PDB entry 8HMZ | electron microscopy, 2.90 A resolution | chains B and D of the 7 polymer chains in the assembly

# Chain B
Name: tRNA-splicing endonuclease subunit Sen34
Source organism: Homo sapiens
Notes: EC 4.6.1.16
UniProt: Q9BSV6 (SEN34_HUMAN); residue numbers follow UniProt; this construct covers 1-310
Sequence (330 residues; row label = number of the first residue in the row; numbers below 1 keep their minus sign (Met-19 is residue -19)):
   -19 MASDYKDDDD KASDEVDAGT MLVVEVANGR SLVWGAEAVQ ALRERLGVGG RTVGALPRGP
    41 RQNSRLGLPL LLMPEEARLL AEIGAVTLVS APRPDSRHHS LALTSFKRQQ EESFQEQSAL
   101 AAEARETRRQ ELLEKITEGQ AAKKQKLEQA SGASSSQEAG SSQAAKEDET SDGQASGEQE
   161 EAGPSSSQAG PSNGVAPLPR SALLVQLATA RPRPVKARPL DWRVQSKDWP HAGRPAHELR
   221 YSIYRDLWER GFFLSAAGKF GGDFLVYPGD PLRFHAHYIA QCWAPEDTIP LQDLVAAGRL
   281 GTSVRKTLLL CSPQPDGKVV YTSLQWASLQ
Not modelled in the structure: -19 to 0, 135-178, 309-310
Construct notes: initiating methionine (-19); expression tag (-18 to 0)
Swiss-Prot annotation at these positions:
  - active site: Tyr247, His255, Lys286
  - natural variant: Arg58 (R58W: In PCH2C)

# Chain D
Name: Chromosome 1 open reading frame 19, isoform CRA_a
Source organism: Homo sapiens
UniProt: A0A2U3TZM3 (A0A2U3TZM3_HUMAN); residue numbers follow UniProt; this construct covers 1-175
Sequence (213 residues; row label = number of the first residue in the row; numbers below 1 keep their minus sign (Met-37 is residue -37)):
   -37 MASSAWSHPQ FEKGGGSGGG SGGSAWSHPQ FEKGSAAAME ERGDSEPTPG CSGLGPGGVR
    23 GFGDGGGAPS WAPEDAWMGT HPKYLEMMEL DIGDATQVYV AFLVYLDLME SKSWHEVNCV
    83 GLPELQLICL VGTEIEGEGL QTVVPTPITA SLSHNRIREI LKASRKLQGD PDLPMSFTLA
   143 IVESDSTIVY YKLTDGFMLP DPQVSFENIS LRR
Not modelled in the structure: -37 to 39, 166-175
Construct notes: initiating methionine (-37); expression tag (-36 to 0)

# How chain B and chain D interact
Residue-residue contacts - 54 pairs, chain B then chain D:
  Arg230(B) - Phe159(D)
  His257(B) - Leu161(D)
  Tyr258(B) - Phe159(D)
  Tyr258(B) - Met160(D)
  Tyr258(B) - Leu161(D)
  Pro265(B) - Asn117(D)  hydrogen bond (backbone-side chain)
  Glu266(B) - Asn117(D)
  Asp267(B) - Ser115(D)
  Thr268(B) - Ser113(D)
  Thr268(B) - Leu114(D)
  Ile269(B) - Ser113(D)
  Ile269(B) - Leu114(D)  hydrogen bond (backbone-backbone)
  Leu271(B) - Pro109(D)
  Leu271(B) - Ile110(D)  hydrophobic
  Leu271(B) - Ala112(D)
  Gln272(B) - Ile110(D)
  Val275(B) - Ile143(D)  hydrophobic
  Val275(B) - Tyr153(D)  hydrogen bond (backbone-side chain)
  Gly278(B) - Tyr153(D)
  Arg279(B) - Tyr153(D)
  Arg285(B) - Pro162(D)
  Lys286(B) - Pro162(D)
  Thr287(B) - Met160(D)  hydrogen bond (side chain-backbone)
  Thr287(B) - Leu161(D)
  Thr287(B) - Pro162(D)
  Leu289(B) - Phe159(D)  hydrophobic
  Leu290(B) - His116(D)
  Ser292(B) - His116(D)
  Gln294(B) - Asn117(D)
  Val300(B) - His116(D)
  Tyr301(B) - Arg120(D)  hydrogen bond (backbone-side chain)
  Tyr301(B) - Asp157(D)
  Tyr301(B) - Gly158(D)
  Tyr301(B) - Phe159(D)  hydrophobic
  Thr302(B) - His116(D)  hydrogen bond
  Thr302(B) - Arg120(D)  hydrogen bond
  Thr302(B) - Leu155(D)
  Thr302(B) - Thr156(D)
  Ser303(B) - Lys154(D)
  Ser303(B) - Leu155(D)
  Ser303(B) - Thr156(D)  hydrogen bond (backbone-backbone)
  Ser303(B) - Gly158(D)  hydrogen bond (side chain-backbone)
  Ser303(B) - Phe159(D)
  Ser303(B) - Met160(D)  hydrogen bond (side chain-backbone)
  Leu304(B) - Lys154(D)
  Leu304(B) - Leu155(D)  hydrophobic
  Gln305(B) - Tyr153(D)
  Gln305(B) - Lys154(D)  hydrogen bond (backbone-backbone)
  Gln305(B) - Met160(D)
  Gln305(B) - Leu161(D)  hydrogen bond (side chain-backbone)
  Gln305(B) - Pro162(D)  hydrogen bond (side chain-backbone)
  Trp306(B) - Tyr152(D)
  Trp306(B) - Tyr153(D)  hydrophobic
  Ala307(B) - Tyr152(D)  hydrogen bond (backbone-backbone)
Other interface residues (no listed pair), chain B (33 interface residues in all): Leu227, Phe232, Pro270, Cys291, Ser308
Other interface residues (no listed pair), chain D (26 interface residues in all): Lys74, Thr108, Ile119, Leu123, Asp163

# Overview
33 residues of chain B face 26 of chain D across their interface, with 14 hydrogen bonds. Polar contacts
include Pro265(B)-Asn117(D), Val275(B)-Tyr153(D) and Thr287(B)-Met160(D). Curated annotation (UniProt) lists 3
active-site residues on chain B.
Chain B is tRNA-splicing endonuclease subunit Sen34 and chain D is Chromosome 1 open reading frame 19, isoform
CRA_a, both from Homo sapiens; the structure, Cryo-EM structure of the human post-catalytic TSEN/pre-tRNA
complex, was determined by electron microscopy together with 8HMY from the same study.
